5HWN - chains A and D of the 4 polymer chains in the assembly; structure by X-ray diffraction, 1.50 A resolution.

Chain A (and D):
Molecule: Probable 5-dehydro-4-deoxyglucarate dehydratase
Organism: Agrobacterium fabrum (strain C58 / ATCC 33970)
Notes: EC 4.2.1.41; chain D of this document is another copy of the same molecule, construct and numbering; everything in this record applies to it too
UniProtKB: Q8UB77 (KDGD_AGRFC); residue numbers follow UniProt; this construct covers 1-303
Chain sequence (311 residues; each row starts with the number of its first residue):
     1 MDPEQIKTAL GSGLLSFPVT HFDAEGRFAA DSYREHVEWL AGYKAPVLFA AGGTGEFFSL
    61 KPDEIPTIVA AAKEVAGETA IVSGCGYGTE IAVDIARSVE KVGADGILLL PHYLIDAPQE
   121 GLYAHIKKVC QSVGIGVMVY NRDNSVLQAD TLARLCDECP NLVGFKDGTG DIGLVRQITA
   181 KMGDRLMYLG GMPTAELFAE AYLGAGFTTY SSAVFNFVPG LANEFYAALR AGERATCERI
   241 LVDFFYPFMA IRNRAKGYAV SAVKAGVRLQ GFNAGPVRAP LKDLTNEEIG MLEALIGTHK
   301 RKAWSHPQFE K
Not modelled in the structure: 304-311 (chain D: 302-311)
Covalently attached groups: pyruvic acid (PYR) linked to K166
Construct notes: conflict D2 (Asn in Q8UB77); expression tag (304-311)
Residues lining bound ligands: pyruvic acid (PYR): F17, G52, G53, T54, L108, Y140, G191, S211

How chain A and chain D interact:
Pairs across the interface - 34 pairs, chain A then chain D:
  I172(A) - I172(D)  hydrophobic
  I172(A) - F198(D)  hydrophobic
  I172(A) - A201(D)  hydrophobic
  I172(A) - Y202(D)  hydrophobic
  G173(A) - F198(D)
  R176(A) - E200(D)  salt bridge
  R176(A) - R234(D)
  R176(A) - E238(D)  salt bridge
  R176(A) - L241(D)
  R176(A) - Y246(D)
  Q177(A) - Y246(D)  hydrogen bond (backbone-side chain)
  Q177(A) - M249(D)
  A180(A) - E238(D)
  F198(A) - I172(D)  hydrophobic
  F198(A) - G173(D)
  E200(A) - R176(D)  salt bridge
  E200(A) - G204(D)
  A201(A) - I172(D)  hydrophobic
  A201(A) - A201(D)
  Y202(A) - I172(D)  hydrophobic
  G204(A) - E200(D)
  G204(A) - R234(D)  hydrogen bond (backbone-side chain)
  A205(A) - R234(D)
  G206(A) - R234(D)
  R234(A) - R176(D)
  R234(A) - G204(D)  hydrogen bond (side chain-backbone)
  R234(A) - A205(D)
  R234(A) - G206(D)
  E238(A) - R176(D)  salt bridge
  E238(A) - A180(D)
  L241(A) - R176(D)
  Y246(A) - R176(D)
  Y246(A) - Q177(D)  hydrogen bond (side chain-backbone)
  M249(A) - Q177(D)
Interface residues without a listed pair, chain A (22 interface residues in all): G170, T179, L197, L203, V242
Interface residues without a listed pair, chain D (22 interface residues in all): G170, T179, L197, L203, V242

Overview:
The chain A/chain D interface involves 22 residues from each chain; the contacts include 4 hydrogen bonds and
4 salt bridges. Among the polar pairs are R176(A)-E200(D), R176(A)-E238(D) and Q177(A)-Y246(D). Covalently
linked pyruvic acid: at K166(A).
Chain A and chain D are both Probable 5-dehydro-4-deoxyglucarate dehydratase (Agrobacterium fabrum (strain C58
/ ATCC 33970)); the structure, Crystal structure of keto-deoxy-D-galactarate dehydratase complexed with
pyruvate, was determined by X-ray diffraction (same publication as 5HWJ, 5HWM, 4UR7 and 4UR8).
